7W7E - chains A and H of the 5 polymer chains in the assembly; structure by electron microscopy, 3.40 A resolution.

== Chain A ==
Molecule: Guanine nucleotide-binding protein G(o) subunit alpha
From: Homo sapiens
UniProt: P09471 (GNAO_HUMAN); residue numbers follow UniProt; this construct covers 1-354
Amino-acid sequence (354 residues; each row starts with the number of its first residue):
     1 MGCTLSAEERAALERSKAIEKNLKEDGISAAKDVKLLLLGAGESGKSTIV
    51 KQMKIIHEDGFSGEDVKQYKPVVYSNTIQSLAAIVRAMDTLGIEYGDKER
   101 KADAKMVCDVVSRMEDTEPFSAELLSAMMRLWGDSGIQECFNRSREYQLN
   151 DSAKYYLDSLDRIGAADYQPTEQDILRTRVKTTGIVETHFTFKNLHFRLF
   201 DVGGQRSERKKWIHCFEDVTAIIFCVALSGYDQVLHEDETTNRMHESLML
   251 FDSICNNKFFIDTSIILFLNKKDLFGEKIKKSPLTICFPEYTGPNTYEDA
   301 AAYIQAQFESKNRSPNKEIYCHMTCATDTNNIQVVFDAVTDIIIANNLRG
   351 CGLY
Unresolved in the structure: 1-3, 55-181, 236-240, 277-286
UniProt features mapped onto this chain:
  - region: Lys35 to Thr48 (G1 motif), Asp174 to Thr182 (G2 motif), Phe197 to Arg206 (G3 motif), Ile266 to Asp273 (G4 motif), Thr324 to Thr329 (G5 motif)
  - binding site (GTP): Glu43, Lys46, Ser47, Thr48, Ser152, Leu176, Arg177, Thr178, Arg179, Asn270, Asp273, Cys325
  - binding site (Mg(2+)): Ser47, Thr182
  - modified residue: Arg179 (ADP-ribosylarginine), Gln205 (5-glutamyl histamine), Cys351 (ADP-ribosylcysteine)
  - lipidation: Gly2 (N-myristoyl glycine), Cys3 (S-palmitoyl cysteine), Cys351 (S-palmitoyl cysteine)
  - natural variant: Gly40 (G40R: In DEE17 and NEDIM; G40W: Found in a patient with intractable early-onset epilepsy), Ser47 (S47G: In NEDIM), Gln52 (Q52P: Found in a patient with intractable early-onset epilepsy; Q52R: In DEE17), Ile56 (I56T: In NEDIM), Asp174 (D174G: In DEE17), Thr191 to Phe197 (deletion: In DEE17), Gly203 (G203R: In DEE17), Arg209 (R209C: In DEE17 and NEDIM; R209G: In NEDIM; R209H: In NEDIM; R209L: In NEDIM), Ala227 (A227V: In NEDIM), Glu246 (E246G: In NEDIM; E246K: In NEDIM), Ile279 (I279N: In DEE17)
  - mutagenesis: Cys351 (C351A: Strong loss of binding to ADGRG3)

== Chain H ==
Molecule: scFv
From: Mus musculus
Notes: antibody fragment or engineered binder
Amino-acid sequence (307 residues; each row starts with the number of its first residue; note: 4 numbers in that range are skipped by the numbering (no residue carries them; nothing is unmodelled there); a row labelled like 119A-119P holds insertion residues (119A, then the next letters in order); numbers below 1 keep their minus sign (Met-37 is residue -37)):
   -37 MLLVNQSHQGFNKEHTSKMVSAIVLYVLLAAAAHSAFADVQLVESGGGLV
    13 QPGGSRKLSCSASGFAFSSFGMHWVRQAPEKGLEWVAYISSGSGTIYYAD
    63 TVKGRFTISRDDPKNTLFLQMTSLRSEDTAMYYCVRSIYYYGSSPFDFWG
   113 QGTTLTV
119A-119P SSGGGGSGGGGSGGGG
   124 SDIVMTQATSSVPVTPGESVSISCRSSKSLLHSNGNTYLYWFLQRPGQSP
   174 QLLIYRMSNLASGVPDRFSGSGSGTAFTLTISRLEAEDVGVYYCMQHLEY
   224 PLTFGAGTKLELKGSLEVLFQGPAAAHHHHHHHH
Unresolved in the structure: -37 to 0, 119A-119P, 237-257
Cystine bridges: Cys147-Cys217

== Chain A / chain H interface ==
Residue-residue contacts (19):
  Ser6(A) - His155(H)
  Ser6(A) - Asn157(H)
  Ser6(A) - Tyr161(H)  hydrogen bond
  Ala7(A) - His220(H)
  Ala7(A) - Leu221(H)
  Ala7(A) - Tyr223(H)
  Glu8(A) - Tyr101(H)
  Glu8(A) - Tyr161(H)
  Glu8(A) - Tyr163(H)  hydrogen bond
  Glu8(A) - Arg179(H)  salt bridge
  Glu9(A) - Asn157(H)
  Arg10(A) - Tyr59(H)  hydrogen bond
  Ala11(A) - Tyr101(H)  hydrophobic
  Glu14(A) - Ser52(H)  hydrogen bond
  Glu14(A) - Thr57(H)  hydrogen bond
  Arg15(A) - Ser31(H)
  Arg15(A) - Ile100(H)
  Arg15(A) - Tyr101(H)
  Arg15(A) - Tyr102(H)
Also at the interface, not in a pair above, chain A (10 interface residues in all): Leu5, Ala12
Also at the interface, not in a pair above, chain H (16 interface residues in all): Pro107

== Overview ==
10 residues of chain A face 16 of chain H across their interface, with 5 hydrogen bonds and 1 salt bridge.
Polar pairs include Glu8(A)-Arg179(H), Ser6(A)-Tyr161(H) and Glu8(A)-Tyr163(H). From UniProt: 12 GTP-binding
residues, Mg2+-binding residues Ser47(A) and Thr182(A) and one mutagenesis site on chain A.
Chain A is Guanine nucleotide-binding protein G(o) subunit alpha (Homo sapiens) and chain H is scFv (Mus
musculus); the structure, Cryo-EM structure of the alpha2A adrenergic receptor GoA signaling complex bound to
a biased agonist, was determined by electron microscopy, deposited together with 7W6P.
